PDB entry 6JT9 | X-ray diffraction, 2.10 A resolution | chain A

[Chain A]
Protein: Phosphoribosylformylglycinamidine synthase
Source organism: Salmonella typhimurium
Notes: EC 6.3.5.3
UniProtKB: A0A0D6F9Y3 (A0A0D6F9Y3_SALTM); residue numbers follow UniProt; this construct covers 1-1295
Sequence (1305 residues; numbered -9 to 1295; the number before each row is that of its first residue; numbers below 1 keep their minus sign (Gly-9 is residue -9)):
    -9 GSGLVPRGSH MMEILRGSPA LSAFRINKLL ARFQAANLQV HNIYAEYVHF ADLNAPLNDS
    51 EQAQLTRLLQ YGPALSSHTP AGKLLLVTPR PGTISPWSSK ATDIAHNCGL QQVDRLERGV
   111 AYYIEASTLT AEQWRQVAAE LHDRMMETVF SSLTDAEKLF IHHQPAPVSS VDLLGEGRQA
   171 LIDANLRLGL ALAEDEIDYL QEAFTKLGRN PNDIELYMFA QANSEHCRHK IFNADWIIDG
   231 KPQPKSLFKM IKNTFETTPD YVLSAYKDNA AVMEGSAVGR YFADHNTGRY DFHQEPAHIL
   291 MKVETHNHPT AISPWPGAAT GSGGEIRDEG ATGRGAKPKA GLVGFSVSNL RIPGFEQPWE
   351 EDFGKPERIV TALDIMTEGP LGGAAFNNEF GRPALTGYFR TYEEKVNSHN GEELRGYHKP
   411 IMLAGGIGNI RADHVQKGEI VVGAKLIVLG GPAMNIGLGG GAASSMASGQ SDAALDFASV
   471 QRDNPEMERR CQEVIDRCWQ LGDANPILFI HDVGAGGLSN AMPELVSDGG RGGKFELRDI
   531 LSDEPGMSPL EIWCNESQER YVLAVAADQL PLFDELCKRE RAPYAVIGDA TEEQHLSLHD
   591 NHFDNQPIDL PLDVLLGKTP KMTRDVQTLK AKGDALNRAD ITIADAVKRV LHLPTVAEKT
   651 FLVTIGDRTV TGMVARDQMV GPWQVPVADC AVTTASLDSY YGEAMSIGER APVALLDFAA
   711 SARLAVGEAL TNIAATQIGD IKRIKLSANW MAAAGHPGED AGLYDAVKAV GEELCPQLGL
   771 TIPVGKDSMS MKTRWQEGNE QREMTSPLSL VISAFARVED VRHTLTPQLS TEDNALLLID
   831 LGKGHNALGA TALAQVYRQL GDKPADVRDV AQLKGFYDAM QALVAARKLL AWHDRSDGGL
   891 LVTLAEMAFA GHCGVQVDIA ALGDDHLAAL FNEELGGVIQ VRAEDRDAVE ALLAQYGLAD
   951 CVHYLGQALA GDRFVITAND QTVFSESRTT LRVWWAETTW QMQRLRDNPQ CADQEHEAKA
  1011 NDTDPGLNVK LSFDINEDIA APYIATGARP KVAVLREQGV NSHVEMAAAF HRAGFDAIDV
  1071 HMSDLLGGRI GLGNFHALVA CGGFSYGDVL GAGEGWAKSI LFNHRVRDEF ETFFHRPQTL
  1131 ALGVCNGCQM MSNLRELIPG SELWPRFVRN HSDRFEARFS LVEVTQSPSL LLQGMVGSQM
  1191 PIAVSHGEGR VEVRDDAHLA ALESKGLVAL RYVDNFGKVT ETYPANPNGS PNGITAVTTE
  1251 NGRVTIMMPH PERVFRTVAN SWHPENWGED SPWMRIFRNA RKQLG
Not modelled in the structure: 448-466
Construct notes: expression tag (-9 to 0); engineered mutation Ala464 (Asp in A0A0D6F9Y3)
Modified / non-standard residues: Cys1135 (2-amino-4-(amino-3-oxo-propylsulfanylcarbonyl)-butyric acid; CYG)
Bound ions: Mg2+ site 1: Asp679, Asn722, Asp884 (together with ADP); Mg2+ site 2: Glu718 (together with ADP)
Ligand contacts: ADP (adenosine-5'-diphosphate): Val333, Phe335, Leu385, Thr386, Gly387, Tyr388, Phe389, Thr645, Lys649, Leu652, Val653, Gln668, Pro676, Val677, Ala678, Asp679, Glu718, Asn722, Asp884, Ser886, Asp887
Reported in the primary citation:
  - mutagenesis - R80A, R134A/M135A, D464A, D464A/L465A: decreased catalytic activity
  - allosteric site: Ala463 to Phe467
  - mutagenesis - R80A/R134A/M135A: abolished catalytic activity
  - mutagenesis - V333I: decreased catalytic activity (FGAM synthetase activity)

[In short]
Bound to chain A: ADP. The Mg2+ site 1 is built by Asp679, Asn722 and Asp884. From the paper: R80A,
R134A/M135A and D464A, among others, reduce catalytic activity; an allosteric site at Ala463; 6 substitutions
were tested in all.
Chain A is Phosphoribosylformylglycinamidine synthase (Salmonella typhimurium); the structure, Crystal
Structure of D464A mutant of FGAM Synthetase, was determined by X-ray diffraction (same publication as 6JT7,
6JT8 and 6JTA).
